PDB entry 9CZ2 | electron microscopy, 4.40 A resolution (low resolution: residue-level contacts below are approximate; hydrogen-bond / salt-bridge calls are withheld) | chains XB and XC of the 36 polymer chains in the assembly

# Chain XB
Molecule: Modulator of FtsH protease HflC
Organism: Escherichia coli BL21
UniProt: A0A376L393 (A0A376L393_ECOLX); residues 1-334 here correspond to UniProt positions 21-354 (UniProt number = residue number + 20)
Chain sequence (334 residues; each row starts with the number of its first residue):
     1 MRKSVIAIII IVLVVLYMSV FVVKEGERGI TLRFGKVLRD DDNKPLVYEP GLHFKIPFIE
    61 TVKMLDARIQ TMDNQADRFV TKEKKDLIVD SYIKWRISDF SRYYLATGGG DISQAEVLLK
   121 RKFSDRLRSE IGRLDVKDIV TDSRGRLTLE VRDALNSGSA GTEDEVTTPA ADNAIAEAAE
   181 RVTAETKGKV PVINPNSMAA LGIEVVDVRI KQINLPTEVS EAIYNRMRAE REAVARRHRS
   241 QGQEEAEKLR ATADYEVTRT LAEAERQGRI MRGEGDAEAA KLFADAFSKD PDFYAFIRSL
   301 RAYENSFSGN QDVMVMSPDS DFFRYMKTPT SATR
Not modelled in the structure: 161-190, 330-334

# Chain XC
Molecule: Modulator of FtsH protease HflK
Organism: Escherichia coli BL21
UniProt: C3SG32 (C3SG32_ECOLX); residues 1-419 here = UniProt positions 1-419
Chain sequence (419 residues; each row starts with the number of its first residue):
     1 MAWNQPGNNG QDRDPWGSSK PGGNSEGNGN KGGRDQGPPD LDDIFRKLSK KLGGLGGGKG
    61 TGSGGGSSSQ GPRPQLGGRV VTIAAAAIVI IWAASGFYTI KEAERGVVTR FGKFSHLVEP
   121 GLNWKPTFID EVKPVNVEAV RELAASGVML TSDENVVRVE MNVQYRVTNP EKYLYSVTSP
   181 DDSLRQATDS ALRGVIGKYT MDRILTEGRT VIRSDTQREL EETIRPYDMG ITLLDVNFQA
   241 ARPPEEVKAA FDDAIAAREN EQQYIREAEA YTNEVQPRAN GQAQRILEEA RAYKAQTILE
   301 AQGEVARFAK LLPEYKAAPE ITRERLYIET MEKVLGNTRK VLVNDKGGNL MVLPLDQMLK
   361 GGNAPAAKSD NGASNLLRLP PASSSTTSGA SNTSSTSQGD IMDQRRANAQ RNDYQRQGE
Not modelled in the structure: 1-78, 356-419

# Interface between chain XB and chain XC
Contacting residue pairs (150):
  F34(XB) with T99(XC); L122(XC)
  G35(XB) with T99(XC); I100(XC); K101(XC); E102(XC)
  K36(XB) with E102(XC); P120(XC); G121(XC)
  V37(XB) with E102(XC)
  R39(XB) with E102(XC)
  R78(XB) with R242(XC)
  V80(XB) with R209(XC)
  T81(XB) with T206(XC)
  K82(XB) with T206(XC); E207(XC)
  K84(XB) with M201(XC); D202(XC); L205(XC); F251(XC)
  L105(XB) with E102(XC); A103(XC); E138(XC); A139(XC)
  A106(XB) with E138(XC); A139(XC); V140(XC); R166(XC)
  Q114(XB) with V140(XC)
  V117(XB) with E142(XC)
  L118(XB) with V140(XC); Q164(XC)
  R121(XB) with E142(XC); N162(XC); Q164(XC); N237(XC); Q239(XC)
  K122(XB) with D235(XC); N237(XC)
  S124(XB) with F238(XC); Q239(XC)
  D125(XB) with R213(XC); N237(XC); F238(XC)
  R126(XB) with D235(XC)
  R128(XB) with R209(XC); Q239(XC); R242(XC)
  S129(XB) with R209(XC); R213(XC)
  G132(XB) with T206(XC); E207(XC); R209(XC)
  R133(XB) with T210(XC); R213(XC)
  P195(XB) with L234(XC)
  N196(XB) with L234(XC); D235(XC)
  E218(XB) with D252(XC); D253(XC); A256(XC)
  A222(XB) with A256(XC); E259(XC)
  I223(XB) with E259(XC)
  N225(XB) with Q263(XC)
  R226(XB) with E259(XC); Q262(XC); R266(XC)
  A229(XB) with Q263(XC); E267(XC)
  E230(XB) with R266(XC)
  A233(XB) with R266(XC); A270(XC)
  R236(XB) with E267(XC); A270(XC)
  R237(XB) with N273(XC)
  S240(XB) with N273(XC); E274(XC); P277(XC); R278(XC)
  E244(XB) with P277(XC); N280(XC); G281(XC)
  E247(XB) with G281(XC); R285(XC)
  K248(XB) with Q284(XC)
  R250(XB) with R285(XC)
  A251(XB) with Q284(XC); R285(XC); E288(XC)
  T252(XB) with E288(XC)
  D254(XB) with R285(XC)
  Y255(XB) with E288(XC); R291(XC); A292(XC)
  T258(XB) with A292(XC); Q296(XC)
  R259(XB) with L299(XC)
  A262(XB) with Q296(XC); L299(XC)
  E263(XB) with L299(XC)
  E265(XB) with E300(XC)
  R266(XB) with L299(XC); Q302(XC); G303(XC); A306(XC)
  R269(XB) with E300(XC); G303(XC); E304(XC); R307(XC)
  G273(XB) with R307(XC); L311(XC)
  D276(XB) with R307(XC)
  A277(XB) with E314(XC)
  A280(XB) with E314(XC); R325(XC)
  K281(XB) with E314(XC)
  F283(XB) with I321(XC); R325(XC)
  A284(XB) with E314(XC); A318(XC); I321(XC)
  F287(XB) with I321(XC)
  S288(XB) with I321(XC)
  P291(XB) with I321(XC)
  Y294(XB) with R325(XC)
  R298(XB) with I328(XC); E329(XC); E332(XC)
  A302(XB) with I328(XC); E332(XC)
  N305(XB) with E332(XC)
  S306(XB) with E332(XC); L335(XC); G336(XC); K340(XC)
  F307(XB) with K340(XC); L342(XC)
  Q311(XB) with R339(XC)
  D312(XB) with T338(XC); R339(XC); K340(XC)
  V313(XB) with K340(XC); V341(XC); L342(XC)
  M314(XB) with V341(XC); L342(XC)
  V315(XB) with V341(XC); L342(XC); V343(XC)
Other interface residues (no listed pair), chain XB (82 interface residues in all): D77, K85, K120, L201, V219, Q241, I270, A295, S299
Other interface residues (no listed pair), chain XC (82 interface residues in all): V236, I255, R258, V275, Q282, A295, K310, E324

# In short
The chain XB/chain XC interface involves 82 residues from each chain.
Chain XB is Modulator of FtsH protease HflC and chain XC is Modulator of FtsH protease HflK, both from
Escherichia coli BL21; the structure, Cryo-EM structure of a nautilus-like HflK/C assembly in complex with
FtsH AAA protease, was determined by electron microscopy.
